3SLN - chain A; structure by X-ray diffraction, 2.84 A resolution.

== Chain A ==
Name: Capsid
Organism: Norovirus Hu/GII.4/2004/NL
Notes: fragment: Protruding Domain
UniProt: Q5EGK8 (Q5EGK8_9CALI); residue numbers follow UniProt; this construct covers 221-531
Sequence (311 residues; numbered 221 to 531; the number before each row is that of its first residue):
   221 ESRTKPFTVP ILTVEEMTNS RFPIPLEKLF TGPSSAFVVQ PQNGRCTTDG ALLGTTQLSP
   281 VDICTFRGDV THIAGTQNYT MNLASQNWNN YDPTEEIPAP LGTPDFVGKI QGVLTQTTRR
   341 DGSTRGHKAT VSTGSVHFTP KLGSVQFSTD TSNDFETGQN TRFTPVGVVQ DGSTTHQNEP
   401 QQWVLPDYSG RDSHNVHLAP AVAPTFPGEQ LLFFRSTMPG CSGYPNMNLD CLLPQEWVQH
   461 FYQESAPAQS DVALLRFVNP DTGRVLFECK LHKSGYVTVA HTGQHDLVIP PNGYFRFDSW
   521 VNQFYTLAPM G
Disordered / not traced: 221-222
What the authors report for this chain:
  - binding site for alpha-L-fucopyranose: Ser-343, Thr-344, Arg-345, Asp-374, Gly-443, Tyr-444
  - binding site for beta-D-galactopyranose: Ser-442
  - binding site for N-acetylglucosamine: Tyr-444
  - contacts within the chain: His-396/Tyr-444 (cation-pi contact)

== In short ==
The paper reports a binding site for alpha-L-fucopyranose at Ser-343, Thr-344 and Arg-345 among others; a
binding site for beta-D-galactopyranose at Ser-442.
Chain A is Capsid (Norovirus Hu/GII.4/2004/NL); the structure, Structural characterization of a GII.4 2004
norovirus variant (TCH05) bound to H pentasaccharide, was determined by X-ray diffraction together with 3SEJ,
3SJP, 3SKB and 3SLD from the same study.
